Entry 6JZR (electron microscopy, 7.40 A resolution (low resolution: residue-level contacts below are approximate; hydrogen-bond / salt-bridge calls are withheld)); this record covers chains A and f of the 22 polymer chains in the assembly.

[Chain A (and f)]
Protein: Flagellar basal-body rod protein FlgG
From: Salmonella typhimurium
Notes: chain f of this document is another copy of the same molecule, construct and numbering; everything in this record applies to it too
UniProt: A0A0J5DTL8 (A0A0J5DTL8_SALTM); residue numbers follow UniProt; this construct covers 1-260
Sequence (260 residues; row label = number of the first residue in the row):
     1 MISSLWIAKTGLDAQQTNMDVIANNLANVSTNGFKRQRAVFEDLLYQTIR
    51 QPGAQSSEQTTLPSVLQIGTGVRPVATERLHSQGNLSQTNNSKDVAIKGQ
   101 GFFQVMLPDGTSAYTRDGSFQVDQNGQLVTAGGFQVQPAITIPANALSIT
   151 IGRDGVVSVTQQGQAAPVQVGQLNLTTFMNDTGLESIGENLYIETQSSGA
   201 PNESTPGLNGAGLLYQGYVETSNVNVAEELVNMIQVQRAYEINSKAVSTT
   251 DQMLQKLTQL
Disordered / not traced: 52-64
Differences from the reference sequence: conflict Val-65 (Gly in A0A0J5DTL8)

[Chain A / chain f interface]
Contacting residue pairs (9):
  Asn-90(A) / Ile-49(f)
  Ile-149(A) / Ile-49(f)
  Thr-150(A) / Ile-49(f)
  Thr-150(A) / Gln-51(f)
  Ile-151(A) / Arg-50(f)
  Pro-167(A) / Gln-51(f)
  Leu-214(A) / Arg-50(f)
  Gln-216(A) / Ile-49(f)
  Gln-216(A) / Arg-50(f)
Other interface residues (no listed pair), chain A (11 interface residues in all): Ser-148, Thr-160, Tyr-215, Tyr-218
Other interface residues (no listed pair), chain f (4 interface residues in all): Thr-48

[Overview]
11 residues of chain A face 4 of chain f across their interface.
Chain A and chain f are both Flagellar basal-body rod protein FlgG (Salmonella typhimurium); the structure,
Structure of the bacterial flagellar polyrod, was determined by electron microscopy, deposited together with
6JF2 and 6JZT.
